PDB entry 6W51 | X-ray diffraction, 3.53 A resolution | chains A and M of the 5 polymer chains in the assembly

Chain A:
Molecule: MHC class I antigen
From: Homo sapiens
Reference sequence: U5YKE0 (U5YKE0_HUMAN); residues 1-276 here correspond to UniProt positions 25-300 (UniProt number = residue number + 24)
Chain sequence (296 residues; row label = number of the first residue in the row; numbering starts at 0):
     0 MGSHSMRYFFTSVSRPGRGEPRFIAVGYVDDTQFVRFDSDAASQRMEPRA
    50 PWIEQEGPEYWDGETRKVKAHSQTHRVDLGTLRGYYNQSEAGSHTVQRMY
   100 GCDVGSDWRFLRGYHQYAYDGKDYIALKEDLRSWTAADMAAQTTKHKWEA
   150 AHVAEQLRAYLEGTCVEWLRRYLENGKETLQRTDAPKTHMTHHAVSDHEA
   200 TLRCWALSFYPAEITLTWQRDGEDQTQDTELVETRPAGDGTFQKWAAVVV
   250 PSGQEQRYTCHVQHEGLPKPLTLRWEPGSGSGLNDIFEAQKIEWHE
Not modelled in the structure: 0, 226-227, 271-295
Differences from the reference sequence: initiating methionine (0); expression tag (277-295)
Cystine bridges: C101-C164, C203-C259

Chain M:
Molecule: Immunoglobulin heavy chain H2
From: Homo sapiens
Chain sequence (223 residues; each row starts with the number of its first residue):
     1 EVQLVESGGGLVQPGGSLRLSCAASGFNVYASGMHWVRQAPGKGLEWVAK
    51 IYPDSDYTYYADSVKGRFTISADTSKNTAYLQMNSLRAEDTAVYYCSRDS
   101 SFYYVYAMDYWGQGTLVTVSSASTKGPSVFPLAPSSKSTSGGTAALGCLV
   151 KDYFPEPVTVSWNSGALTSGVHTFPAVLQSSGLYSLSSVVTVPSSSLGTQ
   201 TYICNVNHKPSNTKVDKKVEPKS
Cystine bridges: C22-C96, C148-C204

Interface between chain A and chain M:
Residue-residue contacts (8; chain A residue first):
  V194(A) - G142(M)
  V194(A) - T143(M)
  V194(A) - P193(M)  hydrophobic
  D196(A) - S169(M)
  D196(A) - G170(M)
  H197(A) - S169(M)  hydrogen bond
  E229(A) - S195(M)
  V248(A) - S195(M)
Interface residues without a listed pair, chain A (7 interface residues in all): A193, S195

In short:
7 residues of chain A face 6 of chain M across their interface; the contacts include 1 hydrogen bond. The
hydrogen-bonded pair is H197(A)-S169(M).
Chain A is MHC class I antigen and chain M is Immunoglobulin heavy chain H2, both from Homo sapiens; the
structure, Structure of the antibody fragment H2 in complex with HLA-A*02:01/p53R175H, was determined by X-ray
diffraction.
